PDB entry 8W4F | electron microscopy, 4.20 A resolution (low resolution: residue-level contacts below are approximate; hydrogen-bond / salt-bridge calls are withheld) | chains D and E of the 6 polymer chains in the assembly

[Chain D (and E)]
Molecule: Tribody
Source organism: synthetic construct
Notes: chain E of this document is another copy of the same molecule, construct and numbering; everything in this record applies to it too
Chain sequence (197 residues; numbered 1 to 197; the number before each row is that of its first residue):
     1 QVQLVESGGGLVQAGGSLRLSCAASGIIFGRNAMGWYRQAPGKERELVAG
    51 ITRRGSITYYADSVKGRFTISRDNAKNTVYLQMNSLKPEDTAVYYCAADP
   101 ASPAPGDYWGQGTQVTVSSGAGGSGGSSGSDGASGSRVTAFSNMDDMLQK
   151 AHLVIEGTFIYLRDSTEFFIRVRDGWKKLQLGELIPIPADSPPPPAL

[Interface between chain D and chain E]
Residue-residue contacts - 53 pairs, chain D then chain E:
  Ser142(D) - Leu197(E)
  Asn143(D) - Leu197(E)
  Asp145(D) - Pro194(E)
  Leu148(D) - Pro188(E)
  Gln149(D) - Asp190(E)
  Gln149(D) - Ser191(E)
  Gln149(D) - Pro193(E)
  Gln149(D) - Pro194(E)
  Lys150(D) - Asp190(E)
  Lys150(D) - Ser191(E)
  Ala151(D) - Ile187(E)
  His152(D) - Asn77(E)
  His152(D) - Asp190(E)
  Leu153(D) - Phe29(E)
  Ile155(D) - Gln3(E)
  Ile155(D) - Ser25(E)
  Glu156(D) - Val5(E)
  Glu156(D) - Ser134(E)
  Glu156(D) - Gly135(E)
  Gly157(D) - Gly135(E)
  Gly157(D) - Tyr161(E)
  Phe159(D) - Arg137(E)
  Phe159(D) - Phe159(E)
  Phe159(D) - Tyr161(E)
  Ile170(D) - Tyr161(E)
  Ile170(D) - Leu181(E)
  Arg171(D) - Tyr161(E)
  Arg171(D) - Ile187(E)
  Val172(D) - Tyr161(E)
  Val172(D) - Thr166(E)
  Val172(D) - Leu184(E)
  Arg173(D) - Thr166(E)
  Arg173(D) - Leu184(E)
  Asp174(D) - Lys76(E)
  Asp174(D) - Pro186(E)
  Asp174(D) - Ile187(E)
  Gly175(D) - Leu184(E)
  Gly175(D) - Ile185(E)
  Gly175(D) - Ile187(E)
  Trp176(D) - Glu183(E)
  Trp176(D) - Leu184(E)
  Trp176(D) - Ile185(E)
  Trp176(D) - Pro186(E)
  Trp176(D) - Ile187(E)
  Trp176(D) - Pro188(E)
  Lys177(D) - Thr166(E)
  Lys177(D) - Leu181(E)
  Lys177(D) - Gly182(E)
  Lys177(D) - Glu183(E)
  Lys178(D) - Leu181(E)
  Lys178(D) - Gly182(E)
  Lys178(D) - Ile185(E)
  Leu179(D) - Gln180(E)
Also at the interface, not in a pair above, chain D (24 interface residues in all): Asp146
Also at the interface, not in a pair above, chain E (32 interface residues in all): Val2, Ala24, Ser136, Phe168, Ala189, Pro192

[Overview]
24 residues of chain D face 32 of chain E across their interface.
Chain D and chain E are both Tribody (synthetic construct); the structure, SARS-CoV-2 spike protein in complex
with a trivalent nanobody, was determined by electron microscopy.
